1UWA - chains E and T of the 16 polymer chains in the assembly; structure by X-ray diffraction, 2.30 A resolution.

== Chain E ==
Protein: Ribulose bisphosphate carboxylase large chain
Source organism: Chlamydomonas reinhardtii
Notes: EC 4.1.1.39
UniProt: P00877 (RBL_CHLRE); residue numbers follow UniProt; this construct covers 1-475
Amino-acid sequence (475 residues; numbered 1 to 475; the number before each row is that of its first residue):
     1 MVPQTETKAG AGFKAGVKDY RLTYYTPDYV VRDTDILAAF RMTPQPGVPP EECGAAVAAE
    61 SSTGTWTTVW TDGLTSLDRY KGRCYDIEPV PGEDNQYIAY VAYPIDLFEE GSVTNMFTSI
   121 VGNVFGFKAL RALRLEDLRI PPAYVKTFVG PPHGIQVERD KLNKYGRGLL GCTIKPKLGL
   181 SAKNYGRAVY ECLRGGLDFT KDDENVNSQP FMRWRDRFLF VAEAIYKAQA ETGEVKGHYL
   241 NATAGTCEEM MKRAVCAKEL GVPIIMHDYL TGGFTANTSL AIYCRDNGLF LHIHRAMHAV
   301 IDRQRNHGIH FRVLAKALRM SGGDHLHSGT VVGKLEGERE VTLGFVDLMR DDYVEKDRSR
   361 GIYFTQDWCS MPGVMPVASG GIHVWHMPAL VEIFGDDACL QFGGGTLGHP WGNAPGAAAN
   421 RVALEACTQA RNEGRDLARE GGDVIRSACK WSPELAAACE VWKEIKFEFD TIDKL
Not modelled in the structure: 1-6
Construct notes: conflict P46 (Leu in P00877); engineered mutation F290 (Leu in P00877)
Modified positions: P104, P151 (4-hydroxyproline; HYP); K201 (lysine nz-carboxylic acid; KCX); C256, C369 (s-methylcysteine; SMC)
Cystine bridges: C449-C459
Ion coordination: Mg2+: K201, D203, E204 (together with 2-carboxyarabinitol-1,5-diphosphate)
Ligand contacts:
  - 2-carboxyarabinitol-1,5-diphosphate (CAP), molecule 1: E60, T65, W66, N123
  - 2-carboxyarabinitol-1,5-diphosphate (CAP), molecule 2: T173, K175, K177, K201, D203, E204, H294, R295, H298, H327, K334, L335, S379, G380, G381, Q401, F402, G403, G404

== Chain T ==
Protein: Ribulose bisphosphate carboxylase small chain 1
Source organism: Chlamydomonas reinhardtii
Notes: EC 4.1.1.39
UniProt: P00873 (RBS1_CHLRE); residues 1-140 here correspond to UniProt positions 46-185 (UniProt number = residue number + 45)
Amino-acid sequence (140 residues; numbered 1 to 140; the number before each row is that of its first residue):
     1 MMVWTPVNNK MFETFSYLPP LTDEQIAAQV DYIVANGWIP CLEFAEADKA YVSNESAIRF
    61 GSVSCLYYDN RYWTMWKLPM FGCRDPMQVL REIVACTKAF PDAYVRLVAF DNQKQVQIMG
   121 FLVQRPKSAR DWQPANKRSV
Construct notes: conflict S128 (Thr173 in P00873), W132 (Phe177 in P00873)

== How chain E and chain T interact ==
Residue-residue contacts (23; chain E residue first):
  T7(E) - R84(T)
  K8(E) - R84(T)
  A9(E) - G82(T)
  G10(E) - G82(T)  hydrogen bond (backbone-backbone)
  A11(E) - F81(T)
  A11(E) - G82(T)
  G12(E) - F81(T)
  F13(E) - L78(T)  hydrophobic
  W70(E) - M75(T)  hydrophobic
  W70(E) - L78(T)  hydrophobic
  W70(E) - P79(T)
  W70(E) - F81(T)
  G73(E) - I39(T)
  G73(E) - F81(T)
  G73(E) - N112(T)
  L74(E) - F81(T)
  L74(E) - F110(T)  hydrophobic
  L74(E) - N112(T)
  L74(E) - Q115(T)
  T75(E) - N112(T)  hydrogen bond (backbone-side chain)
  T75(E) - Q115(T)  hydrogen bond
  S76(E) - N112(T)
  R79(E) - Q113(T)
Also at the interface, not in a pair above, chain T (12 interface residues in all): D85

== Summary ==
The interface between chain E and chain T involves 13 residues on one side and 12 on the other, with 3
hydrogen bonds. Among the polar pairs are T75(E)-N112(T), T75(E)-Q115(T) and G10(E)-G82(T). Ligands of chain
E: 2-carboxyarabinitol-1,5-diphosphate. K201(E), D203(E) and E204(E) form the Mg2+ site.
Chain E is Ribulose bisphosphate carboxylase large chain and chain T is Ribulose bisphosphate carboxylase
small chain 1, both from Chlamydomonas reinhardtii; the structure, L290F mutant rubisco from chlamydomonas,
was determined by X-ray diffraction together with 1UW9 from the same study.
